PDB entry 4U9O | X-ray diffraction, 1.60 A resolution | chain A

# Chain A
Molecule: Na(+)-translocating NADH-quinone reductase subunit A
Source organism: Vibrio cholerae
Notes: EC 1.6.5.-
Reference sequence: Q9KPS1 (NQRA_VIBCH); residues 1-357 here = UniProt positions 1-357
Sequence (360 residues; numbered -2 to 357; the number before each row is that of its first residue; numbers below 1 keep their minus sign (Gly-2 is residue -2)):
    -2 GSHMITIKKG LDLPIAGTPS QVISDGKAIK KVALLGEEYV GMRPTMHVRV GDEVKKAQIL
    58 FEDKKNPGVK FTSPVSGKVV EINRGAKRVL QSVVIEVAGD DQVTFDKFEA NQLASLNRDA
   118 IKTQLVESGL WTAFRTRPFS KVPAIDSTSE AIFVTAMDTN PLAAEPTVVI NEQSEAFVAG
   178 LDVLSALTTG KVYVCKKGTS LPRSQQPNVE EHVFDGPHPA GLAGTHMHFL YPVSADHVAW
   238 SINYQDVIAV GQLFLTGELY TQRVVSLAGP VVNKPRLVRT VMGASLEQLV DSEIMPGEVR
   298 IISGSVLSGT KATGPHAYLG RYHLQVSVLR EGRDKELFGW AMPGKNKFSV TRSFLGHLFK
Unresolved in the structure: -2 to 10, 217-232, 330-357
Glycans and other covalent adducts: 2,3-dihydroxy-1,4-dithiobutane (DTT) linked to Cys192
Sequence notes: expression tag (-2 to 0)
From the paper describing this entry:
  - conformationally variable residues (order/disorder transition): Gly213 to Val235

# Summary
From the paper: conformational variability at Gly213.
Chain A is Na(+)-translocating NADH-quinone reductase subunit A (Vibrio cholerae); the structure, Crystal
structure of NqrA from Vibrio cholerae, was determined by X-ray diffraction (same publication as 4UAJ, 4U9Q,
4U9S and 4U9U).
